PDB entry 1LW5 | X-ray diffraction, 2.05 A resolution | chains A and B of the 4 polymer chains in the assembly

Chain A (and B):
Protein: L-allo-threonine aldolase
From: Thermotoga maritima
Notes: EC 4.1.2.5; chain B of this document is another copy of the same molecule, construct and numbering; everything in this record applies to it too
Reference sequence: Q9X266 (Q9X266_THEMA); residue numbers follow UniProt; this construct covers 1-343
Sequence (347 residues; each row starts with the number of its first residue; numbers below 1 keep their minus sign (Gly-3 is residue -3)):
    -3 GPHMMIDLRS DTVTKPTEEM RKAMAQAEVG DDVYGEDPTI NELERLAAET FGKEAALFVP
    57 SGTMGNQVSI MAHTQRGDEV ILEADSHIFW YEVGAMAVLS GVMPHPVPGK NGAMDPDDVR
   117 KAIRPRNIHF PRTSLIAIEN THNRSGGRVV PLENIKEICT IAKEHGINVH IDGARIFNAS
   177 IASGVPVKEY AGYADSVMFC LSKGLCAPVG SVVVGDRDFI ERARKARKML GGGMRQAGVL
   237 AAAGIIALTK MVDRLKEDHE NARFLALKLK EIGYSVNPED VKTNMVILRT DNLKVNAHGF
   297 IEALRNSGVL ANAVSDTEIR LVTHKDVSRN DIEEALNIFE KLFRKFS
Not modelled in the structure: -3 to 0
Modified / non-standard residues: Mse0 (selenomethionine); Mse1, Mse16, Mse20, Mse60, Mse67, Mse92, Mse99, Mse110, Mse194, Mse225, Mse230, Mse247, Mse281 (selenomethionine; parent Met); Lys199 ((2S)-2-amino-6-[[3-hydroxy-2-methyl-5-(phosphonooxymethyl)pyridin-4-yl]methylideneamino]hexanoic acid; LLP)
Sequence notes: cloning artifact (-3 to 0)
Metal / ion sites: Ca2+ site 1: Thr8, Thr10, Ser198, Ala203 (shared with 1 residue of chain D); Ca2+ site 2: Gln232 (shared with 4 residues of chain D); Ca2+ site 3: Asn288, Ser343 (shared with 2 residues of chain D); Ca2+ site 4: Asp322 (shared with Asn326(B), Glu329(B) of chain B)

Chain A / chain B interface:
Contacting residue pairs - 26 pairs, chain A then chain B:
  Val29(A) with His125(B)
  Mse67(A) with Arg72(B), hydrogen bond (backbone-side chain)
  Thr70(A) with Arg72(B), hydrogen bond
  Gln71(A) with Gln71(B); Arg72(B)
  Arg72(A) with Mse67(B), hydrogen bond (side chain-backbone); Thr70(B), hydrogen bond (side chain-backbone); Gln71(B); Arg72(B); Leu95(B); Ser96(B), hydrogen bond (side chain-backbone)
  Leu95(A) with Arg72(B)
  Ser96(A) with Arg72(B), hydrogen bond (backbone-side chain)
  Asn123(A) with Lys221(B), hydrogen bond (backbone-side chain)
  Ile124(A) with Arg220(B); Lys221(B), hydrogen bond (backbone-side chain); Lys224(B)
  His125(A) with Val29(B); Lys224(B)
  Phe126(A) with Lys221(B), hydrogen bond (backbone-side chain)
  Arg220(A) with Ile124(B)
  Lys221(A) with Asn123(B), hydrogen bond (side chain-backbone); Ile124(B), hydrogen bond (side chain-backbone); Phe126(B), hydrogen bond (side chain-backbone)
  Lys224(A) with Ile124(B); His125(B)
Also at the interface, not in a pair above, chain A (17 interface residues in all): Gly73, Val98, Mse225
Also at the interface, not in a pair above, chain B (17 interface residues in all): Gly73, Val98, Mse225

In short:
Chain A and chain B each contribute 17 residues to their interface, with 12 hydrogen bonds. Polar contacts
include Mse67(A)-Arg72(B), Thr70(A)-Arg72(B) and Arg72(A)-Ser96(B). Thr8(A), Thr10(A), Ser198(A) and Ala203(A)
coordinate Ca2+ site 1. Asn288(A) and Ser343(A) coordinate Ca2+ site 3.
Both chains are L-allo-threonine aldolase (Thermotoga maritima). Entry 1LW5 (X-ray structure of L-Threonine
Aldolase (low-specificity) in complex with glycine) was determined by X-ray diffraction, deposited together
with 1LW4 and 1M6S.
